PDB entry 6KQE | X-ray diffraction, 3.30 A resolution | chains D and F of the 9 polymer chains in the assembly

Chain D:
Protein: DNA-directed RNA polymerase subunit beta'
From: Thermus thermophilus (strain HB8 / ATCC 27634 / DSM 579)
Notes: EC 2.7.7.6
UniProtKB: Q8RQE8 (RPOC_THET8); residues 1-1524 here = UniProt positions 1-1524
Sequence (1524 residues; row label = number of the first residue in the row):
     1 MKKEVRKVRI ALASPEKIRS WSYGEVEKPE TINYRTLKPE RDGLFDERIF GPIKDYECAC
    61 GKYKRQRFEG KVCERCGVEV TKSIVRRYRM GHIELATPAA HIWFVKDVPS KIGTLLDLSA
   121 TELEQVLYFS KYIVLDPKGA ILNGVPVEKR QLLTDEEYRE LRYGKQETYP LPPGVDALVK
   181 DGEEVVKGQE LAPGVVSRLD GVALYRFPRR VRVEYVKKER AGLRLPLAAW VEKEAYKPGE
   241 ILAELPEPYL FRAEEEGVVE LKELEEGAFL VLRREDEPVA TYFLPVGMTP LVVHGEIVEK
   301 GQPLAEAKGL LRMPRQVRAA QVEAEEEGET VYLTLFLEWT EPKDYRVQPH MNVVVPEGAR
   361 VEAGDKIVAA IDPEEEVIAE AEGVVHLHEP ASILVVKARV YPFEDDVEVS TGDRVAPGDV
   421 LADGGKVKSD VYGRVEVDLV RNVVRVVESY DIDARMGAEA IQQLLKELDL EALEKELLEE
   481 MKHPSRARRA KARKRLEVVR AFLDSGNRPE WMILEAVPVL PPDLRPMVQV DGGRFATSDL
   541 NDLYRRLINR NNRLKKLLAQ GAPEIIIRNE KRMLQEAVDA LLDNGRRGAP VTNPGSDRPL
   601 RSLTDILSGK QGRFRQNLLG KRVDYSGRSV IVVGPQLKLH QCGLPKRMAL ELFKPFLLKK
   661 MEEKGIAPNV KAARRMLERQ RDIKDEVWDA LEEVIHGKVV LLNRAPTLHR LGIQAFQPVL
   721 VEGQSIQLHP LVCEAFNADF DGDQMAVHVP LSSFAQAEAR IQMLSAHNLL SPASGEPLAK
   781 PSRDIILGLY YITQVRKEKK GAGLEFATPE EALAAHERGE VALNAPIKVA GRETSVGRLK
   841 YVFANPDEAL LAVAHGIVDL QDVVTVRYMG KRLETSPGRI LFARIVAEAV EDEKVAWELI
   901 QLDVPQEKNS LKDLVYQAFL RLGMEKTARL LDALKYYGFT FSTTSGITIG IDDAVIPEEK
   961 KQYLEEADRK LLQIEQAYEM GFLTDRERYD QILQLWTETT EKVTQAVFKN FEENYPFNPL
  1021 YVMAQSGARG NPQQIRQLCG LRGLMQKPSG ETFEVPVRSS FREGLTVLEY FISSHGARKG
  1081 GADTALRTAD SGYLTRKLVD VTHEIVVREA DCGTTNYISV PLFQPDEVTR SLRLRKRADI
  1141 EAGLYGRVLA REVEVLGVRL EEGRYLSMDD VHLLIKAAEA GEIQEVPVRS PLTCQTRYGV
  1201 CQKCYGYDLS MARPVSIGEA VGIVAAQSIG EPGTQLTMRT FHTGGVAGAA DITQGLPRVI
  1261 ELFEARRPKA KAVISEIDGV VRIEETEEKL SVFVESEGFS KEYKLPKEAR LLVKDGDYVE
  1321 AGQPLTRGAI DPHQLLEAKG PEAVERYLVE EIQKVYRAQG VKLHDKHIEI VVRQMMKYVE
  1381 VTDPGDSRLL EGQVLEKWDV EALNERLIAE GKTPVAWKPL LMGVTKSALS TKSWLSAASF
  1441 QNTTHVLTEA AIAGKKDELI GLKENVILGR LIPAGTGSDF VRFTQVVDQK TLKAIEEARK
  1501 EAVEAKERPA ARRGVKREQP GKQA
Not modelled in the structure: 1-2, 1238-1251, 1503-1524
Ion coordination: Zn2+ site 1: Cys58, Cys60, Cys73, Cys76; Mg2+ site 1: Asp739, Asp741, Asp743 (shared with 1 residue of chain I); Mg2+ site 2 near Lys840 (its only coordinating residue here); Zn2+ site 2: Cys1112, Cys1194, Cys1201, Cys1204

Chain F:
Protein: RNA polymerase sigma factor SigA
From: Thermus thermophilus (strain HB8 / ATCC 27634 / DSM 579)
UniProtKB: Q5SKW1 (Q5SKW1_THET8); residue numbers follow UniProt; this construct covers 1-423
Sequence (443 residues; each row starts with the number of its first residue; numbers below 1 keep their minus sign (Met-19 is residue -19)):
   -19 MGSSHHHHHH SSGLVPRGSH MKKSKRKNAQ AQEAQETEVL VQEEAEELPE FPEGEPDPDL
    41 EDPDLTLEDD LLDLPEEGEG LDLEEEEEDL PIPKISTSDP VRQYLHEIGQ VPLLTLEEEV
   101 ELARKVEEGM EAIKKLSEIT GLDPDLIREV VRAKILGSAR VRHIPGLKET LDPKTVEEID
   161 QKLKSLPKEH KRYLHIAREG EAARQHLIEA NLRLVVSIAK KYTGRGLSFL DLIQEGNQGL
   221 IRAVEKFEYK RRFKFSTYAT WWIRQAINRA IADQARTIRI PVHMVETINK LSRTARQLQQ
   281 ELGREPTYEE IAEAMGPGWD AKRVEETLKI AQEPVSLETP IGDEKDSFYG DFIPDEHLPS
   341 PVDAATQSLL SEELEKALSK LSEREAMVLK LRKGLIDGRE HTLEEVGAFF GVTRERIRQI
   401 ENKALRKLKY HESRTRKLRD FLD
Not modelled in the structure: -19 to 77
Sequence notes: initiating methionine (-19); expression tag (-18 to 0)

Interface between chain D and chain F:
Residue-residue contacts (135):
  Glu30(D) - Arg259(F)  salt bridge
  Thr31(D) - Thr257(F)  hydrogen bond (side chain-backbone)
  Thr31(D) - Ile258(F)
  Ile32(D) - Ile258(F)
  Tyr34(D) - Ile258(F)  hydrophobic
  Tyr34(D) - Arg259(F)
  Tyr34(D) - Pro261(F)
  Tyr34(D) - Met264(F)
  Tyr34(D) - Ile310(F)
  Ile53(D) - His337(F)
  Arg65(D) - Gly378(F)  hydrogen bond (side chain-backbone)
  Arg65(D) - Glu380(F)  salt bridge
  Arg67(D) - Asp377(F)  salt bridge
  Arg67(D) - Arg379(F)
  Ser83(D) - His337(F)  hydrogen bond
  Tyr128(D) - Gln83(F)
  Phe129(D) - Gln83(F)
  Phe129(D) - Glu87(F)
  Ser130(D) - Gln83(F)
  Glu156(D) - Gln90(F)
  Arg206(D) - Glu101(F)  salt bridge
  Phe207(D) - Glu97(F)
  Phe207(D) - Glu98(F)
  Phe207(D) - Glu101(F)
  Arg209(D) - Glu97(F)  salt bridge
  Pro349(D) - Glu97(F)
  His350(D) - Arg232(F)  hydrogen bond
  Asn352(D) - Arg104(F)
  Ile371(D) - Tyr229(F)  hydrophobic
  Ile371(D) - Lys230(F)
  Ile371(D) - Arg232(F)
  Asp372(D) - Arg232(F)  salt bridge
  Ala391(D) - Glu97(F)
  Asp406(D) - Lys168(F)
  Asp406(D) - Lys171(F)  salt bridge
  Val407(D) - Lys171(F)  hydrogen bond (backbone-side chain)
  Val407(D) - His175(F)
  Glu408(D) - Lys164(F)
  Glu408(D) - Lys171(F)  salt bridge
  Val409(D) - Lys164(F)
  Val409(D) - His175(F)  hydrogen bond (backbone-side chain)
  Ser410(D) - Lys164(F)
  Ser410(D) - Leu174(F)
  Ser410(D) - His175(F)
  Ser410(D) - Arg178(F)
  Thr411(D) - Ile135(F)
  Thr411(D) - Arg178(F)  hydrogen bond (backbone-side chain)
  Asp413(D) - Lys164(F)  salt bridge
  Asp413(D) - Arg178(F)  salt bridge
  Arg434(D) - Ile135(F)  hydrogen bond (side chain-backbone)
  Val437(D) - His175(F)
  Leu439(D) - Arg172(F)
  Pro526(D) - Leu317(F)
  Val530(D) - Tyr329(F)
  Val530(D) - Ile333(F)  hydrophobic
  Gly532(D) - Lys309(F)
  Gly533(D) - Lys309(F)
  Arg534(D) - Gln312(F)  hydrogen bond
  Arg534(D) - Glu313(F)  hydrogen bond (side chain-backbone)
  Phe535(D) - Pro314(F)
  Phe535(D) - Val315(F)  hydrogen bond (backbone-backbone)
  Ala536(D) - Val315(F)
  Ala536(D) - Leu317(F)  hydrophobic
  Thr537(D) - Val315(F)  hydrogen bond (backbone-backbone)
  Thr537(D) - Ser316(F)
  Thr537(D) - Leu317(F)  hydrogen bond (backbone-backbone)
  Ser538(D) - Leu317(F)
  Ser538(D) - Glu318(F)  hydrogen bond
  Asp539(D) - Ser316(F)  hydrogen bond
  Asp539(D) - Glu318(F)  hydrogen bond (backbone-side chain)
  Asp542(D) - Thr257(F)  hydrogen bond
  Arg545(D) - Gln254(F)  hydrogen bond (side chain-backbone)
  Arg545(D) - Arg256(F)  hydrogen bond (side chain-backbone)
  Arg545(D) - Thr257(F)  hydrogen bond
  Asn549(D) - Gln254(F)  hydrogen bond
  Arg550(D) - Asp211(F)  salt bridge
  Arg553(D) - Asp211(F)  salt bridge
  Arg553(D) - Gln214(F)
  Arg553(D) - Glu215(F)  salt bridge
  Lys555(D) - Arg142(F)  hydrogen bond (backbone-side chain)
  Lys556(D) - Gln218(F)
  Leu557(D) - Gln214(F)
  Leu557(D) - Gln218(F)
  Leu557(D) - Ile221(F)  hydrophobic
  Leu558(D) - Arg142(F)
  Ala559(D) - Arg142(F)
  Ala559(D) - Ile144(F)
  Gln560(D) - Arg132(F)  hydrogen bond (backbone-side chain)
  Gln560(D) - Arg184(F)  hydrogen bond (backbone-side chain)
  Gln560(D) - Arg222(F)
  Gly561(D) - Arg132(F)
  Gly561(D) - Arg140(F)
  Gly561(D) - Arg184(F)
  Gly561(D) - Gln185(F)
  Ala562(D) - Arg140(F)  hydrogen bond (backbone-side chain)
  Pro563(D) - Arg140(F)
  Pro563(D) - Gln185(F)
  Pro563(D) - Ile188(F)  hydrophobic
  Pro563(D) - Glu189(F)
  Glu564(D) - Arg140(F)  salt bridge
  Ile565(D) - Tyr84(F)  hydrophobic
  Ile565(D) - Glu87(F)
  Ile565(D) - Glu189(F)
  Ile565(D) - Leu192(F)  hydrophobic
  Ile566(D) - Ile188(F)  hydrophobic
  Ile566(D) - Leu192(F)  hydrophobic
  Ile566(D) - Gln214(F)  hydrogen bond (backbone-side chain)
  Ile566(D) - Asn217(F)
  Ile567(D) - Arg140(F)
  Arg568(D) - Glu87(F)  salt bridge
  Asn569(D) - Tyr84(F)
  Asn569(D) - Gln214(F)  hydrogen bond
  Glu570(D) - Gln214(F)  hydrogen bond
  Arg572(D) - Pro80(F)  hydrogen bond (side chain-backbone)
  Arg572(D) - Gln83(F)  hydrogen bond
  Arg572(D) - Tyr84(F)
  Arg572(D) - Glu87(F)  salt bridge
  Met573(D) - Leu210(F)  hydrophobic
  Met573(D) - Asp211(F)
  Met573(D) - Gln214(F)
  Glu576(D) - Pro80(F)
  Arg598(D) - Ser316(F)  hydrogen bond
  Arg598(D) - Glu318(F)
  Arg598(D) - Pro320(F)
  Arg601(D) - Glu318(F)
  Arg601(D) - Phe328(F)
  Gln611(D) - Asp326(F)
  Asn669(D) - Asp420(F)  hydrogen bond
  Lys671(D) - Asp420(F)  hydrogen bond (side chain-backbone)
  Lys671(D) - Phe421(F)
  Lys671(D) - Asp423(F)  salt bridge
  Ala672(D) - Asp420(F)
  Arg674(D) - Val342(F)
  Arg674(D) - Thr346(F)  hydrogen bond
  Arg675(D) - Asp420(F)  salt bridge
Also at the interface, not in a pair above, chain D (85 interface residues in all): Asn33, Arg35, Asp55, Ile84, Arg159, Tyr163, Glu375, Gly412, Met527, Arg587, Pro594, Val670
Also at the interface, not in a pair above, chain F (88 interface residues in all): Ser78, Val91, Leu96, Val100, Glu129, Lys134, Leu136, Pro145, Leu166, Ile176, Glu179, Gly206, Ser208, Ile213, Ala255, Ile260, Thr319, Leu338, Leu349, Gly374

In short:
The interface between chain D and chain F involves 85 residues on one side and 88 on the other; the contacts
include 34 hydrogen bonds and 18 salt bridges. Polar pairs include Glu30(D)-Arg259(F), Arg65(D)-Glu380(F) and
Arg67(D)-Asp377(F).
Here chain D is DNA-directed RNA polymerase subunit beta' and chain F is RNA polymerase sigma factor SigA,
both from Thermus thermophilus (strain HB8 / ATCC 27634 / DSM 579). Entry 6KQE (Thermus thermophilus initial
transcription complex comprising sigma A and 5'-OH RNA of 4 nt) was determined by X-ray diffraction, deposited
together with 6KQD, 6KQF, 6KQG, 6KQH, 6KQL, 6KQM and 6 further entries.
